5BYV - chains B and C of the 4 polymer chains in the assembly; structure by X-ray diffraction, 2.16 A resolution.

# Chain B (and C)
Protein: Beta-ketothiolase
From: Mycobacterium smegmatis str. MC2 155
Notes: chain C of this document is another copy of the same molecule, construct and numbering; everything in this record applies to it too
UniProtKB: A0QUH3 (A0QUH3_MYCS2); residue numbers follow UniProt; this construct covers 1-407
Chain sequence (407 residues; each row starts with the number of its first residue):
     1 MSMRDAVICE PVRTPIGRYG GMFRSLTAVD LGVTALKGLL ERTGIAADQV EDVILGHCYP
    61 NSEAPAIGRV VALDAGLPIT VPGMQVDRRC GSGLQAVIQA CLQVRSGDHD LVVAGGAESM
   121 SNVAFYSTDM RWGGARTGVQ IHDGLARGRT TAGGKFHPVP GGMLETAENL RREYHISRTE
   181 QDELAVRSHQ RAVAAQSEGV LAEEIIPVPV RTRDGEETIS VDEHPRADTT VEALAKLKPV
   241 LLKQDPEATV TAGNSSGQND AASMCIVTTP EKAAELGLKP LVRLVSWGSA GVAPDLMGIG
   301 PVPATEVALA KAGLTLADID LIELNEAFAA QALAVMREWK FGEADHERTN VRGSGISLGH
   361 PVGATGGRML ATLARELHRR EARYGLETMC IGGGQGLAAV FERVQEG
Unresolved in the structure: 1-3, 213-215, 405-407

# Chain B / chain C interface
Residue-residue contacts - 10 pairs, chain B then chain C:
  Tyr19(B) with Ala135(C), hydrogen bond (side chain-backbone)
  Phe125(B) with Gly134(C); Val139(C), hydrophobic
  Gly134(B) with Phe125(C)
  Ala135(B) with Tyr19(C), hydrogen bond (backbone-side chain)
  Val139(B) with Phe125(C); Ile141(C)
  Ile141(B) with Met130(C), hydrophobic; Val139(C); Ile141(C), hydrophobic
Interface residues without a listed pair, chain B (7 interface residues in all): Gly138
Interface residues without a listed pair, chain C (8 interface residues in all): Gly138

# Summary
Chain B and chain C form an interface of 7 and 8 residues respectively, with 2 hydrogen bonds. The
hydrogen-bonded pair is Tyr19(B)-Ala135(C).
Chain B and chain C are both Beta-ketothiolase (Mycobacterium smegmatis str. MC2 155); the structure, Crystal
structure of MSM-13, a putative T1-like thiolase from Mycobacterium smegmatis, was determined by X-ray
diffraction together with 4ZRC, 5BZ4 and 5CBQ from the same study.
